Entry 4JI2 (X-ray diffraction, 3.64 A resolution); this record covers chains A and D of the 21 polymer chains in the assembly.

Chain A:
Molecule: 16S rRNA
From: Thermus thermophilus
Sequence (1522 nucleotides; row label = number of the first residue in the row; note: 42 numbers in that range are skipped by the numbering (no residue carries them; nothing is unmodelled there); a row labelled like 190A-190L holds insertion residues (190A, then the next letters in order); numbering starts at 0):
     0 UUUGUUGGAGAGUUUGAUCCUGGCUCAGGGUGAACGCUGGCGGCGUGCCU
    50 AAGACAUGCAAGUCGUGCGGG
    73 CCGCGGGGUUUU
    88 ACUCCG
    95 UGGUC
   101 AGCGGCGGACGGGUGAGUAACGCGUGGGU
  129A G
   130 ACCUACCCGGAAGAGGGGGACAACCCGGGGAAACUCGGGCUAAUCCCCCA
   180 UGUGGACCCGC
190A-190L CCCUUGGGGUGU
   191 GUCCAAAGGGCUUU
   216 GCCCGCUUCCGGAUGGGCCCGCGUCCCAUCAGCUAGUUGGUGGGGUAAUG
   266 GCCCACCAAGGCGACGACGGGUAGCCGGUCUGAGAGGAUGGCCGGCCACA
   316 GGGGCACUGAGACACGGGCCCCACUCCUACGGGAGGCAGCAGUUAGGAAU
   366 CUUCCGCAAUGGGCGCAAGCCUGACGGAGCGACGCCGCUUGGAGGAAGAA
   416 GCCCUUCGGGGUGUAAACUCCUGAA
   442 CCCGGGACGAAACCCCCGACGA
   474 GGGGACUGACGGUACCGGG
   494 GUAAUAGCGCCGGCCAACUCCGUGCCAGCAGCCGCGGUAAUACGGAGGGC
   544 GCGAGCGUUACCCGGAUUCACUGGGCGUAAAGGGCGUGUAGGCGGCCUGG
   594 GGCGUCCCAUGUGAAAGACCACGGCUCAACCGUGGGGGAGCGUGGGAUAC
   644 GCUCAGGCUAGACGGUGGGAGAGGGUGGUGGAAUUCCCGGAGUAGCGGUG
   694 AAAUGCGCAGAUACCGGGAGGAACGCCGAUGGCGAAGGCAGCCACCUGGU
   744 CCACCCGUGACGCUGAGGCGCGAAAGCGUGGGGAGCAAACCGGAUUAGAU
   794 ACCCGGGUAGUCCACGCCCUAAACGAUGCGCGCUAGGUCUCUGGGUCU
   848 CCUGGGGGCCGAAGCUAACGCGUUAAGCGCGCCGCCUGGGGAGUACGGCC
   898 GCAAGGCUGAAACUCAAAGGAAUUGACGGGGGCCCGCACAAGCGGUGGAG
   948 CAUGUGGUUUAAUUCGAAGXAACGCGAAGAACCUUACCAGGCCUUGACAU
   998 GCUAGG
 1003A G
  1004 AACCCGGGUGAAAGCCUGGGGUGCCCC
1030A-1030D GCGA
  1031 GGGGAGCCCUAGCACAGGUGCUGCAUGGCCGUCGUCAGCUCGUGCCGUGA
  1081 GGUGUUGGGUUAAGUCCCGCAACGAGCGCAACCCCCGCCGUUAGUUGCCA
  1131 GCGGUUCGGCCGGGCACUCUAACGGGACUGCCCGCGAAA
  1171 GCGGGAGGAAGGAGGGGACGACGUCUGGUCAGCAUGGCCCUUACGGCCUG
  1221 GGCGACACACGUGCUACAAUGCCCACUACAAAGCGAUGCCACCCGGCAAC
  1271 GGGGAGCUAAUCGCAAAAAGGUGGGCCCAGUUCGGAUUGGGGUCUGCAAC
  1321 CCGACCCCAUGAAGCCGGAAUCGCUAGUAAUCGCGGAUCAG
 1361A C
  1362 CAUGCCGCGGUGAAUACGUUCCCGGGCCUUGUACACACXGCCXGUXACGC
  1412 CAUGGGAGCGGGCUCUACCCGAAGUCGCCGGG
  1446 AGCCUACGGG
  1459 CAGGCGCCGAGGGUAGGGCCCGUGACUGGGGCGAAGUCGUAACAAGGUAG
  1509 CUGUACCGGAAGGUGCGGCUGGAUCCACUCCUUUCU
Not modelled in the structure: 0-4, 1534-1538
Modified residues: PSU (pseudouridine-5'-monophosphate) at position 516, 7MG (7N-methyl-8-hydroguanosine-5'-monophosphate) at position 527, M2G (N2-dimethylguanosine-5'-monophosphate) at position 966, 5MC (5-methylcytidine-5'-monophosphate) at position 967, 2MG (2N-methylguanosine-5'-monophosphate) at position 1207, 5MC (5-methylcytidine-5'-monophosphate) at position 1400, 4OC (4n,o2'-methylcytidine-5'-monophosphate) at position 1402, 5MC (5-methylcytidine-5'-monophosphate) at position 1404, 5MC (5-methylcytidine-5'-monophosphate) at position 1407, UR3 (3-methyluridine-5'-monophoshate) at position 1498, MA6 (6N-dimethyladenosine-5'-monophoshate) at position 1518, MA6 (6N-dimethyladenosine-5'-monophoshate) at position 1519, PSU (pseudouridine-5'-monophosphate) at position 1540, PSU (pseudouridine-5'-monophosphate) at position 1541
Construct notes: engineered mutation C1534 (A2157 in M26923.1); conflict A1535 (C2158 in M26923.1)
Metal / ion sites: Mg2+ site 1 near U5 (its only coordinating residue here); Mg2+ site 2: U12, C526, 7MG_527, A914; Mg2+ site 3 near U12 (its only coordinating residue here); Mg2+ site 4 near U13 (its only coordinating residue here); Mg2+ site 5 near G21 (its only coordinating residue here); Mg2+ site 6: G21, G22; Mg2+ site 7 near C48 (its only coordinating residue here); Mg2+ site 8 near A53 (its only coordinating residue here); Mg2+ site 9: C58, U387; Mg2+ site 10: A59, C386; Mg2+ site 11: U62, G105; Mg2+ site 12 near C89 (its only coordinating residue here); 125 more Mg2+ sites not listed
Reported in the primary citation:
  - conformationally variable residues: A1492
  - mutagenesis - C1490U: increased growth

Chain D:
Molecule: Ribosomal protein S4
From: Thermus thermophilus
UniProt: P80373 (RS4_THET8); numbering as in UniProt (aligned over 1-209)
Chain sequence (209 residues; each row starts with the number of its first residue):
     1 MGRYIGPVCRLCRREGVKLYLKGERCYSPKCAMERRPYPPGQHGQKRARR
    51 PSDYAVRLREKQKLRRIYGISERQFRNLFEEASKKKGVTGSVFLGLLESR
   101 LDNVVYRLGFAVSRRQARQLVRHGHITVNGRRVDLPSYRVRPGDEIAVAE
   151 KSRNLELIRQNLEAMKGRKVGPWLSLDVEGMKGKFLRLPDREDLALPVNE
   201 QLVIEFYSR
Not modelled in the structure: 1
Metal / ion sites: Zn2+: Cys9, Cys12, Cys26, Cys31; Mg2+: Lys85, Gly87, Thr89
Swiss-Prot annotation at these positions:
  - binding site (Zn(2+)): Cys9, Cys12, Cys26, Cys31

Interface between chain A and chain D:
Residue-residue contacts - 115 pairs, chain A then chain D:
  A8(A) with Glu205(D), hydrogen bond to the base; Ser208(D), base contact; Arg209(D), hydrogen bond to the base
  A26(A) with Arg209(D), hydrogen bond to the sugar
  G28(A) with Arg76(D), salt bridge to the phosphate
  C400(A) with Arg73(D), salt bridge to the phosphate
  C401(A) with Arg73(D), salt bridge to the phosphate; Asn77(D), phosphate contact
  G402(A) with Gln74(D), hydrogen bond to the phosphate; Ser137(D), hydrogen bond to the phosphate
  C403(A) with Arg3(D), salt bridge to the phosphate; Gln74(D), hydrogen bond to the phosphate; Arg122(D), hydrogen bond to the sugar; Pro136(D), phosphate contact; Ser137(D), hydrogen bond to the phosphate
  U404(A) with Gly2(D), base contact; Arg118(D), salt bridge to the phosphate; Arg122(D), phosphate contact
  U405(A) with Gly2(D), hydrogen bond to the base
  G406(A) with Ile5(D), sugar contact; Gln119(D), hydrogen bond to the base
  G407(A) with Ile5(D), phosphate contact; Arg115(D), salt bridge to the phosphate; Gln116(D), hydrogen bond to the sugar; Gln119(D), sugar contact
  A408(A) with Leu21(D), phosphate contact; Lys22(D), phosphate contact; Glu24(D), sugar contact; Ser113(D), hydrogen bond to the phosphate; Gln116(D), hydrogen bond to the sugar
  G409(A) with Lys22(D), salt bridge to the phosphate; Glu24(D), hydrogen bond to the phosphate; Arg25(D), phosphate contact
  G410(A) with Lys22(D), hydrogen bond to the base; Arg25(D), salt bridge to the phosphate; Lys30(D), salt bridge to the phosphate
  A411(A) with Arg25(D), salt bridge to the phosphate; Lys30(D), salt bridge to the phosphate
  A412(A) with Arg35(D), base contact
  G413(A) with Ala32(D), base contact; Arg36(D), hydrogen bond to the base
  C419(A) with Gln42(D), sugar contact
  G425(A) with Tyr38(D), phosphate contact; Gln45(D), hydrogen bond to the sugar
  G426(A) with Arg36(D), salt bridge to the phosphate; Tyr38(D), hydrogen bond to the phosphate; Gly41(D), hydrogen bond to the phosphate; Gln42(D), sugar contact
  U427(A) with Arg13(D), salt bridge to the phosphate; Arg36(D), salt bridge to the phosphate; Pro40(D), phosphate contact; Gly41(D), hydrogen bond to the phosphate
  G428(A) with Pro7(D), sugar contact; Arg10(D), salt bridge to the phosphate; Arg36(D), hydrogen bond to the sugar
  U429(A) with Lys22(D), hydrogen bond to the sugar; Arg25(D), base contact; Ala32(D), phosphate contact; Arg36(D), salt bridge to the phosphate
  A430(A) with Gly6(D), phosphate contact; Pro7(D), phosphate contact; Val8(D), hydrogen bond to the phosphate; Cys9(D), hydrogen bond to the phosphate
  C436(A) with Leu155(D), sugar contact
  U437(A) with Gln119(D), hydrogen bond to the base; His123(D), hydrogen bond to the sugar; His125(D), hydrogen bond to the phosphate; Leu155(D), phosphate contact
  G438(A) with His123(D), sugar contact; His125(D), salt bridge to the phosphate
  A439(A) with His123(D), phosphate contact
  G490(A) with Arg132(D), salt bridge to the phosphate
  A496(A) with His123(D), base contact
  C508(A) with Arg209(D), salt bridge to the phosphate
  A509(A) with Ser52(D), hydrogen bond to the phosphate; Tyr54(D), phosphate contact; Ala55(D), sugar contact
  C511(A) with His43(D), hydrogen bond to the base
  U512(A) with Gln42(D), hydrogen bond to the sugar; His43(D), sugar contact; Lys46(D), salt bridge to the phosphate
  G540(A) with Gln42(D), base contact; His43(D), base contact
  G541(A) with Gly41(D), sugar contact; Gln42(D), hydrogen bond to the sugar
  G542(A) with Arg10(D), salt bridge to the phosphate; Arg14(D), hydrogen bond to the phosphate; Pro40(D), sugar contact; Gly41(D), sugar contact
  C543(A) with Arg10(D), salt bridge to the phosphate; Arg14(D), salt bridge to the phosphate; Arg59(D), phosphate contact
  G544(A) with Leu58(D), phosphate contact; Arg59(D), salt bridge to the phosphate; Gln62(D), phosphate contact; Arg66(D), salt bridge to the phosphate
  C545(A) with Lys61(D), phosphate contact; Gln62(D), phosphate contact; Arg65(D), salt bridge to the phosphate; Glu72(D), phosphate contact
  G546(A) with Arg65(D), salt bridge to the phosphate; Ser71(D), hydrogen bond to the phosphate; Glu72(D), hydrogen bond to the phosphate; Arg73(D), hydrogen bond to the phosphate
  A547(A) with Gly2(D), hydrogen bond to the phosphate
  C612(A) with Lys84(D), salt bridge to the phosphate
  C613(A) with Lys84(D), salt bridge to the phosphate
  A614(A) with Lys85(D), salt bridge to the phosphate
  U619(A) with Arg132(D), base contact; Val133(D), base contact; Asp134(D), hydrogen bond to the base; Leu135(D), base contact
  C620(A) with Leu135(D), base contact; Ser137(D), base contact; Tyr138(D), sugar contact
Also at the interface, not in a pair above, chain A (49 interface residues in all): C489, A499
Also at the interface, not in a pair above, chain D (65 interface residues in all): Tyr4, Gly23, Glu156, Phe206

Summary:
49 residues of chain A face 65 of chain D across their interface, with 37 hydrogen bonds and 30 salt bridges.
Polar pairs include A8(A)-Glu205(D), A8(A)-Arg209(D) and U405(A)-Gly2(D). Curated annotation (UniProt) lists 4
Zn2+-binding residues on chain D. From the paper: C1490U of chain A increases growth; conformational
variability at A1492(A).
Here chain A is 16S rRNA and chain D is Ribosomal protein S4, both from Thermus thermophilus. Entry 4JI2
(Crystal Structure of 30S ribosomal subunit from Thermus thermophilus) was determined by X-ray diffraction
together with 4JI0, 4JI1, 4JI3, 4JI4, 4JI5, 4JI6, 4JI7 and 4JI8 from the same study.
